Entry 6VTT (electron microscopy, 3.70 A resolution); this record covers chains G and B of the 8 polymer chains in the assembly.

# Chain G
Name: Envelope glycoprotein gp120
Source organism: Human immunodeficiency virus 1
Sequence (471 residues; each row starts with the number of its first residue; note: 17 numbers in that range are skipped by the numbering (no residue carries them; nothing is unmodelled there); a row labelled like 186A-186E holds insertion residues (186A, then the next letters in order)):
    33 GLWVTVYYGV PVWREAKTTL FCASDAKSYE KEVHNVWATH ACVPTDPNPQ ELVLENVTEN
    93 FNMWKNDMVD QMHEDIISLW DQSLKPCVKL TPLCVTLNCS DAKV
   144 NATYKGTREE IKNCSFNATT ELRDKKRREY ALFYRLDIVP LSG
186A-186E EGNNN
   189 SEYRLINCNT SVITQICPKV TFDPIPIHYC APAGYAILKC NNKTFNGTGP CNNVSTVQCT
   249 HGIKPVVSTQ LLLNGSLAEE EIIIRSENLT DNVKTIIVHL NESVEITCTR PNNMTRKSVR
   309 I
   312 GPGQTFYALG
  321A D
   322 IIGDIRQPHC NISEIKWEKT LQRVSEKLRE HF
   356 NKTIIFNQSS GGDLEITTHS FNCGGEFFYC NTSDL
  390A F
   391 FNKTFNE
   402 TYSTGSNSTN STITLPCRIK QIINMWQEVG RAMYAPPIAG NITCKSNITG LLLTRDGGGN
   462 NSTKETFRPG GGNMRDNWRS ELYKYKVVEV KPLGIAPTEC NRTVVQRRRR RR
Disordered / not traced: 33, 61-64, 144-150, 186A-186E, 402-408, 461-463, 506-513
Cystine bridges: Cys54-Cys74, Cys126-Cys196, Cys131-Cys157, Cys218-Cys247, Cys228-Cys239, Cys296-Cys331, Cys378-Cys445, Cys385-Cys418
Glycans and other covalent adducts: N-acetylglucosamine (NAG) linked to Asn88, Asn130, Asn156, Asn160, Asn197, Asn230, Asn234, Asn241, Asn262, Asn276, Asn289, Asn301, Asn332, Asn356, Asn362, Asn386, Asn442, Asn448, Asn502

# Chain B
Name: Envelope glycoprotein gp41
Source organism: Human immunodeficiency virus 1
Sequence (154 residues; each row starts with the number of its first residue; note: 1 number in that range is skipped by the numbering (no residue carries it; nothing is unmodelled there)):
   510 AVVGLGA
   518 VFLGFLGAAG STMGAASNTL TVQARQLLSG IVQQQSNLLR APEAQQHMLQ LGVWGFKQLQ
   578 ARVLAIERYL EVQQLLGMWG CSGKLICCTN VPWNSSWSNK TYNEIWDNMT WMQWDREIGN
   638 YTDTIYKLLE VSQFQQEINE KDNLTLD
Disordered / not traced: 510, 544-565, 663-664
Cystine bridges: Cys598-Cys604
Glycans and other covalent adducts: N-acetylglucosamine (NAG) linked to Asn611, Asn637

# Chain G / chain B interface
Contacting residue pairs (86; chain G residue first):
  Leu34(G) - Trp610(B)  hydrogen bond (backbone-backbone)
  Trp35(G) - Asn607(B)
  Trp35(G) - Val608(B)
  Trp35(G) - Pro609(B)
  Val36(G) - Thr606(B)  hydrogen bond (backbone-backbone)
  Val36(G) - Val608(B)  hydrogen bond (backbone-backbone)
  Val36(G) - Trp610(B)  hydrophobic
  Thr37(G) - Cys604(B)  hydrogen bond (side chain-backbone)
  Thr37(G) - Cys605(B)
  Val38(G) - Trp596(B)  hydrophobic
  Val38(G) - Leu602(B)
  Val38(G) - Ile603(B)
  Val38(G) - Cys604(B)  hydrophobic
  Val38(G) - Leu646(B)  hydrophobic
  Tyr39(G) - Leu602(B)
  Tyr39(G) - Ile603(B)  hydrophobic
  Tyr39(G) - Trp623(B)
  Tyr39(G) - Trp628(B)  hydrophobic
  Tyr40(G) - Val589(B)  hydrophobic
  Tyr40(G) - Leu593(B)  hydrophobic
  Tyr40(G) - Leu602(B)  hydrogen bond (backbone-backbone)
  Gly41(G) - Phe522(B)
  Val42(G) - Trp628(B)
  Pro43(G) - Leu523(B)
  Pro43(G) - Ala526(B)  hydrophobic
  Pro43(G) - Trp628(B)  hydrophobic
  Pro43(G) - Met629(B)
  Val44(G) - Trp628(B)
  Trp45(G) - Leu523(B)  hydrophobic
  Trp45(G) - Ala526(B)  hydrophobic
  Trp45(G) - Met629(B)
  Thr50(G) - Leu581(B)
  Thr51(G) - Gln577(B)
  Leu52(G) - Lys574(B)
  Phe53(G) - Ala578(B)  hydrophobic
  Cys54(G) - Trp571(B)  hydrophobic
  Ala70(G) - Trp571(B)
  Leu84(G) - Leu520(B)
  Leu84(G) - Gly521(B)
  Leu84(G) - Gly524(B)
  Leu86(G) - Leu523(B)
  Leu86(G) - Gly524(B)
  Glu87(G) - Ala525(B)
  Glu87(G) - Gly527(B)
  Asn88(G) - Gly527(B)
  Asp107(G) - Trp571(B)
  Asp107(G) - Lys574(B)  salt bridge
  Ser110(G) - Val570(B)
  Leu111(G) - Val570(B)  hydrophobic
  Gln114(G) - Leu566(B)
  Gln114(G) - Gly569(B)
  Tyr217(G) - Trp571(B)
  Pro220(G) - Ala578(B)
  Ala221(G) - Val511(B)
  Ala221(G) - Leu514(B)
  Ala221(G) - Gly515(B)
  Ala221(G) - Ala582(B)
  Gly222(G) - Phe519(B)
  Tyr223(G) - Arg585(B)
  Ala224(G) - Leu523(B)  hydrophobic
  Thr244(G) - Leu520(B)
  Val245(G) - Leu520(B)
  Gln246(G) - Leu520(B)
  Val491(G) - Phe519(B)  hydrophobic
  Val491(G) - Leu523(B)  hydrophobic
  Pro493(G) - Phe519(B)  hydrophobic
  Pro493(G) - Phe522(B)  hydrophobic
  Leu494(G) - Val589(B)  hydrophobic
  Leu494(G) - Leu592(B)  hydrophobic
  Leu494(G) - Leu593(B)  hydrophobic
  Gly495(G) - Trp628(B)
  Ile496(G) - Trp628(B)
  Ile496(G) - Trp631(B)  hydrogen bond (backbone-side chain)
  Ile496(G) - Ile642(B)  hydrophobic
  Ile496(G) - Tyr643(B)  hydrophobic
  Ala497(G) - Trp623(B)  hydrophobic
  Pro498(G) - Trp610(B)  hydrophobic
  Pro498(G) - Trp623(B)  hydrogen bond (backbone-side chain)
  Pro498(G) - Trp631(B)
  Cys501(G) - Cys605(B)  disulfide
  Asn502(G) - Cys605(B)
  Arg503(G) - Trp596(B)  hydrogen bond (side chain-backbone)
  Arg503(G) - Gly597(B)
  Arg503(G) - Cys605(B)  hydrogen bond (side chain-backbone)
  Arg503(G) - Thr606(B)  hydrogen bond
  Arg503(G) - Gln650(B)
Interface residues without a listed pair, chain G (48 interface residues in all): Ala73, Val75, Glu490
Interface residues without a listed pair, chain B (49 interface residues in all): Met530, Gln540, Gln575, Tyr619, Asp632
Disulfides between the chains: Cys501(G)-Cys605(B)

# Summary
48 residues of chain G face 49 of chain B across their interface; the contacts include 1 disulfide bond, 10
hydrogen bonds and 1 salt bridge. Among the polar pairs are Asp107(G)-Lys574(B), Thr37(G)-Cys604(B) and
Ile496(G)-Trp631(B).
Chain G is Envelope glycoprotein gp120 and chain B is Envelope glycoprotein gp41, both from Human
immunodeficiency virus 1; the structure, Cryo-EM Structure of CAP256-VRC26.25 Fab bound to HIV-1 Env trimer
CAP256.wk34.c80 SOSIP.RnS2, was determined by electron microscopy (same publication as 6VRW).
